Entry 6YN5 (electron microscopy, 2.70 A resolution); this record covers chains B and G of the 10 polymer chains in the assembly.

== Chain B (and G) ==
Molecule: Inducible lysine decarboxylase
Organism: Escherichia coli (strain K12)
Notes: EC 4.1.1.18; chain G of this document is another copy of the same molecule, construct and numbering; everything in this record applies to it too
UniProtKB: P0A9H3 (LDCI_ECOLI); residue numbers follow UniProt; this construct covers 1-711
Chain sequence (711 residues; row label = number of the first residue in the row):
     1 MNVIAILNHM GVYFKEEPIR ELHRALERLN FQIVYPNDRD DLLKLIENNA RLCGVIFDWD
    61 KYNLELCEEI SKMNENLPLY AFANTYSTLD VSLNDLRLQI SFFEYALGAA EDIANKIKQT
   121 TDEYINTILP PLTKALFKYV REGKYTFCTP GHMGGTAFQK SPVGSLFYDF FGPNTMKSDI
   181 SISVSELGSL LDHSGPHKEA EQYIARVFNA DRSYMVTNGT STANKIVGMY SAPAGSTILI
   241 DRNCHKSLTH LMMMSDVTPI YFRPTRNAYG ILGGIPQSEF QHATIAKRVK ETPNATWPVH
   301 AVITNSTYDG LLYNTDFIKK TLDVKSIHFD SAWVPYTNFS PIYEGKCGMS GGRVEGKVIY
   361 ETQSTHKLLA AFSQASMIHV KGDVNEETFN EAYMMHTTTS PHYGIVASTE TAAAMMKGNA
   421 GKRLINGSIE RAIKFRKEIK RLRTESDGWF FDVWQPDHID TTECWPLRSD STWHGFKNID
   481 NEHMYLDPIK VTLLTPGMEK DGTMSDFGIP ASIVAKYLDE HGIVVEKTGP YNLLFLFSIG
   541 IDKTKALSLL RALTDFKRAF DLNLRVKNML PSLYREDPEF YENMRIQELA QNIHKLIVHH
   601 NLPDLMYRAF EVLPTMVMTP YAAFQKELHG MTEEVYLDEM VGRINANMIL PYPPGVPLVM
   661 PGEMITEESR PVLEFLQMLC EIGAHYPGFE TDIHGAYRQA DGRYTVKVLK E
Modified residues: Lys367 ((2S)-2-amino-6-[[3-hydroxy-2-methyl-5-(phosphonooxymethyl)pyridin-4-yl]methylideneamino]hexanoic acid; LLP)
UniProt features mapped onto this chain:
  - modified residue: Lys367 (N6-(pyridoxal phosphate)lysine)
Reported in the primary citation:
  - mutagenesis - R97E: decreased binding to stacks

== Chain B / chain G interface ==
Residue-residue contacts (222):
  Met1(B) - Pro162(G)
  Met1(B) - Ser165(G)
  Met1(B) - Leu166(G)  hydrophobic
  Met1(B) - Asp169(G)
  Ala50(B) - Gln159(G)
  Ala50(B) - Lys160(G)
  Ala50(B) - Ser161(G)
  Ala50(B) - Pro162(G)
  Arg51(B) - Gln159(G)
  Arg51(B) - Ser165(G)
  Arg51(B) - Tyr168(G)
  Arg51(B) - Asp169(G)  salt bridge
  Tyr124(B) - Pro162(G)
  Ile125(B) - Leu166(G)  hydrophobic
  Ile128(B) - Pro162(G)  hydrophobic
  Ile128(B) - Val163(G)
  Ile128(B) - Leu166(G)  hydrophobic
  Leu129(B) - Val163(G)  hydrophobic
  Phe137(B) - Phe170(G)  hydrophobic
  Val140(B) - Phe170(G)  hydrophobic
  Lys144(B) - Gly522(G)
  Tyr145(B) - Asp519(G)
  Tyr145(B) - Gly522(G)
  Tyr145(B) - Val524(G)  hydrophobic
  Thr146(B) - Gly522(G)  hydrogen bond (backbone-backbone)
  Thr146(B) - Ile523(G)
  Thr146(B) - Val524(G)  hydrogen bond (backbone-backbone)
  Phe147(B) - Val524(G)
  Phe147(B) - Phe537(G)  hydrophobic
  Phe147(B) - Ile541(G)  hydrophobic
  Phe147(B) - Lys545(G)
  Phe147(B) - Leu549(G)  hydrophobic
  Cys148(B) - Val524(G)  hydrophobic
  Thr149(B) - Glu526(G)
  Pro150(B) - His366(G)
  Pro150(B) - Lys367(G)
  Pro150(B) - Ser373(G)
  Gly151(B) - His366(G)  hydrogen bond (backbone-backbone)
  Gly151(B) - Lys367(G)  hydrogen bond (backbone-backbone)
  Gly151(B) - Leu369(G)
  Gly151(B) - Ser538(G)
  Gly151(B) - Gly540(G)  hydrogen bond (backbone-backbone)
  His152(B) - Leu369(G)
  His152(B) - Ala370(G)
  His152(B) - Ala371(G)
  Met153(B) - Ser538(G)
  Met153(B) - Gly540(G)
  Met153(B) - Ile541(G)  hydrophobic
  Met153(B) - Lys545(G)  hydrogen bond
  Thr156(B) - Gly540(G)
  Thr156(B) - Lys545(G)
  Ala157(B) - Met415(G)
  Ala157(B) - Ile539(G)
  Ala157(B) - Gly540(G)
  Phe158(B) - Ala370(G)
  Phe158(B) - Met415(G)  hydrophobic
  Gln159(B) - Ala50(G)
  Gln159(B) - Arg51(G)
  Lys160(B) - Ala50(G)
  Ser161(B) - Ala50(G)
  Ser161(B) - Met415(G)
  Pro162(B) - Met1(G)
  Pro162(B) - Ala50(G)
  Pro162(B) - Tyr124(G)
  Pro162(B) - Ile128(G)  hydrophobic
  Val163(B) - Ile128(G)
  Val163(B) - Leu129(G)  hydrophobic
  Val163(B) - Ala414(G)
  Val163(B) - Met415(G)  hydrophobic
  Gly164(B) - Met415(G)
  Ser165(B) - Met1(G)
  Ser165(B) - Arg51(G)
  Leu166(B) - Met1(G)  hydrophobic
  Leu166(B) - Ile125(G)  hydrophobic
  Leu166(B) - Ile128(G)  hydrophobic
  Phe167(B) - Phe372(G)  hydrophobic
  Phe167(B) - Ala407(G)
  Phe167(B) - Ser408(G)
  Phe167(B) - Thr411(G)
  Tyr168(B) - Arg51(G)
  Asp169(B) - Met1(G)
  Asp169(B) - Arg51(G)  salt bridge
  Phe170(B) - Phe137(G)  hydrophobic
  Phe170(B) - Val140(G)  hydrophobic
  Phe170(B) - Asn174(G)  hydrogen bond (backbone-side chain)
  Phe170(B) - Ser178(G)
  Phe171(B) - Phe171(G)
  Phe171(B) - Thr175(G)
  Phe171(B) - Ser178(G)
  Asn174(B) - Phe170(G)  hydrogen bond (side chain-backbone)
  Thr175(B) - Phe171(G)
  Thr175(B) - Thr175(G)  hydrogen bond
  Met176(B) - Phe372(G)  hydrophobic
  Ser178(B) - Phe170(G)
  Ser178(B) - Phe171(G)
  Asp179(B) - Ala371(G)
  Asp179(B) - Phe372(G)
  Asp179(B) - Ser373(G)  hydrogen bond
  Ser183(B) - Val524(G)
  Thr217(B) - Gln374(G)  hydrogen bond
  Asn218(B) - Asn218(G)
  Asn218(B) - His396(G)  hydrogen bond (side chain-backbone)
  Asn218(B) - Thr398(G)
  Lys225(B) - Met395(G)
  Met229(B) - Met254(G)  hydrophobic
  Met229(B) - Leu628(G)
  Tyr230(B) - Leu628(G)
  Pro233(B) - Gln625(G)
  Pro233(B) - His629(G)
  Ala234(B) - Tyr621(G)
  Ala234(B) - Gln625(G)  hydrogen bond (backbone-side chain)
  His245(B) - Thr399(G)
  Lys246(B) - Leu191(G)
  Lys246(B) - Thr399(G)
  His250(B) - Glu391(G)  salt bridge
  His250(B) - Met394(G)  hydrogen bond (side chain-backbone)
  His250(B) - Met395(G)
  Met253(B) - Glu391(G)
  Met254(B) - Met229(G)  hydrophobic
  Met254(B) - Met395(G)  hydrophobic
  Met254(B) - His396(G)
  His366(B) - Pro150(G)
  His366(B) - Gly151(G)  hydrogen bond (backbone-backbone)
  His366(B) - Ser400(G)
  Lys367(B) - Pro150(G)
  Lys367(B) - Gly151(G)  hydrogen bond (backbone-backbone)
  Lys367(B) - Thr398(G)
  Lys367(B) - Thr399(G)
  Lys367(B) - Ser400(G)
  Leu369(B) - Gly151(G)
  Leu369(B) - His152(G)
  Ala370(B) - His152(G)
  Ala370(B) - Phe158(G)
  Ala371(B) - His152(G)
  Ala371(B) - Phe158(G)
  Ala371(B) - Asp179(G)
  Phe372(B) - Phe167(G)  hydrophobic
  Phe372(B) - Met176(G)  hydrophobic
  Phe372(B) - Asp179(G)
  Ser373(B) - Pro150(G)
  Ser373(B) - Asp179(G)  hydrogen bond
  Ser373(B) - Ser400(G)
  Ser373(B) - Pro401(G)
  Ser373(B) - His402(G)
  Gln374(B) - Thr217(G)  hydrogen bond
  Gln374(B) - Gln374(G)
  Gln374(B) - Thr398(G)
  Gln374(B) - Ser400(G)
  Gln374(B) - Pro401(G)
  Gln374(B) - His402(G)  hydrogen bond (side chain-backbone)
  Thr388(B) - Glu627(G)
  Thr388(B) - Leu628(G)
  Glu391(B) - Lys246(G)  salt bridge
  Glu391(B) - His250(G)  salt bridge
  Glu391(B) - Asn647(G)
  Met394(B) - His250(G)  hydrogen bond (backbone-side chain)
  Met395(B) - Lys225(G)
  Met395(B) - His250(G)
  Met395(B) - Met253(G)  hydrophobic
  Met395(B) - Met254(G)
  Met395(B) - Phe624(G)  hydrophobic
  His396(B) - Asn218(G)  hydrogen bond (backbone-side chain)
  His396(B) - Met254(G)
  Thr398(B) - Asn218(G)
  Thr398(B) - Lys367(G)
  Thr398(B) - Gln374(G)
  Thr399(B) - Ser221(G)
  Thr399(B) - His245(G)
  Thr399(B) - Lys367(G)
  Ser400(B) - His366(G)
  Ser400(B) - Lys367(G)
  Ser400(B) - Ser373(G)
  Ser400(B) - Gln374(G)
  Pro401(B) - Ser373(G)
  Pro401(B) - Gln374(G)
  His402(B) - Ser373(G)
  His402(B) - Gln374(G)  hydrogen bond (backbone-side chain)
  Ala407(B) - Phe167(G)
  Ser408(B) - Phe167(G)
  Thr411(B) - Phe167(G)
  Ala414(B) - Val163(G)
  Met415(B) - Ala157(G)
  Met415(B) - Phe158(G)  hydrophobic
  Met415(B) - Ser161(G)
  Met415(B) - Val163(G)  hydrophobic
  Met415(B) - Gly164(G)
  Asp519(B) - Tyr145(G)
  Gly522(B) - Lys144(G)
  Gly522(B) - Tyr145(G)
  Gly522(B) - Thr146(G)  hydrogen bond (backbone-backbone)
  Ile523(B) - Thr146(G)
  Val524(B) - Tyr145(G)  hydrophobic
  Val524(B) - Thr146(G)  hydrogen bond (backbone-backbone)
  Val524(B) - Phe147(G)
  Val524(B) - Cys148(G)  hydrophobic
  Val524(B) - Ser183(G)
  Glu526(B) - Thr149(G)
  Phe537(B) - Phe147(G)  hydrophobic
  Ser538(B) - Gly151(G)
  Ser538(B) - Met153(G)
  Ile539(B) - Ala157(G)
  Gly540(B) - Gly151(G)  hydrogen bond (backbone-backbone)
  Gly540(B) - Met153(G)
  Gly540(B) - Thr156(G)
  Gly540(B) - Ala157(G)
  Ile541(B) - Phe147(G)  hydrophobic
  Ile541(B) - Met153(G)  hydrophobic
  Asp542(B) - Lys160(G)
  Lys545(B) - Phe147(G)
  Lys545(B) - Met153(G)  hydrogen bond
  Lys545(B) - Thr156(G)
  Leu549(B) - Phe147(G)  hydrophobic
  Tyr621(B) - Ala234(G)
  Phe624(B) - Glu391(G)
  Phe624(B) - Met395(G)  hydrophobic
  Gln625(B) - Pro233(G)
  Gln625(B) - Ala234(G)  hydrogen bond (side chain-backbone)
  Glu627(B) - Thr388(G)
  Leu628(B) - Met229(G)
  Leu628(B) - Tyr230(G)
  Leu628(B) - Thr388(G)
  His629(B) - Pro233(G)
Interface residues without a listed pair, chain B (111 interface residues in all): Asn74, Pro130, Thr133, Ile180, Gly219, Ser221, Asp256, Trp333, Glu387, Gly404, Ile405, Leu424, Phe535, Leu536, Tyr697, Lys707
Interface residues without a listed pair, chain G (113 interface residues in all): Asn74, Pro130, Thr133, Ile180, Gly219, Asp256, Trp333, Glu387, Gly404, Ile405, Leu424, Phe535, Leu536, Asp542, Tyr697, Lys707

== Overview ==
111 residues of chain B face 113 of chain G across their interface; the contacts include 27 hydrogen bonds and
5 salt bridges. Polar contacts include Arg51(B)-Asp169(G), His250(B)-Glu391(G) and Glu391(B)-Lys246(G). From
the paper: R97E of chain B reduces binding to stacks.
Both chains are Inducible lysine decarboxylase (Escherichia coli (strain K12)). Entry 6YN5 (Inducible lysine
decarboxylase LdcI decamer, pH 7.0) was determined by electron microscopy (same publication as 6YN6).
